8KFR - chains B and D of the 5 polymer chains in the assembly; structure by X-ray diffraction, 2.10 A resolution.

# Chain B
Molecule: Holliday junction resolvase MOC1, chloroplastic
Source organism: Zea mays
UniProt: B4FCI7 (B4FCI7_MAIZE); residue numbers follow UniProt; this construct covers 109-271
Amino-acid sequence (163 residues; each row starts with the number of its first residue):
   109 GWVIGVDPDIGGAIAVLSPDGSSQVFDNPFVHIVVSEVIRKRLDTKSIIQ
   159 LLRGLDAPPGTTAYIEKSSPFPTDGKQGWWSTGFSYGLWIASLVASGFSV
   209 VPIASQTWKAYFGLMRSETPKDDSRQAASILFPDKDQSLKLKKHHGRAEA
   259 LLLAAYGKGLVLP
Metal / ion sites: Ca2+: Asp-115, Asp-117, Glu-257 (shared with 1 residue of chain C)
What the authors report for this chain:
  - binding site for the 25-nt DNA strand (chain D): Glu-174
  - mutagenesis - H253K: abolished catalytic activity on HJ
  - mutagenesis - D115N, K229A, H253A, H253D: decreased catalytic activity
  - catalytic residues: Lys-229 (proposed by the authors, not directly observed)

# Chain D
Molecule: 25-nt DNA strand
Sequence (25 nucleotides; numbered 1 to 25; the number before each row is that of its first residue):
     1 ATCTGCAGGGTCTGGTTTCCAGACC

# Chain B / chain D interface
Residue-residue contacts (21):
  Val-143(B) / DT11(D)  phosphate contact
  Val-143(B) / DC12(D)  phosphate contact
  Ser-144(B) / DT11(D)  phosphate contact
  Ser-144(B) / DC12(D)  hydrogen bond to the phosphate
  Arg-148(B) / DT11(D)  salt bridge to the phosphate
  Thr-181(B) / DG8(D)  base contact
  Asp-182(B) / DG8(D)  hydrogen bond to the base
  Gly-183(B) / DG8(D)  hydrogen bond to the base
  Gly-183(B) / DG9(D)  phosphate contact
  Lys-184(B) / DG9(D)  hydrogen bond to the phosphate
  Lys-184(B) / DG10(D)  salt bridge to the phosphate
  Gln-185(B) / DG9(D)  hydrogen bond to the base
  Gln-185(B) / DG10(D)  hydrogen bond to the phosphate
  Gln-185(B) / DT11(D)  hydrogen bond to the phosphate
  Gly-186(B) / DG9(D)  hydrogen bond to the base
  Leu-249(B) / DT2(D)  phosphate contact
  Leu-249(B) / DC3(D)  phosphate contact
  Lys-250(B) / DC3(D)  hydrogen bond to the phosphate
  Lys-250(B) / DT4(D)  phosphate contact
  Lys-251(B) / DT2(D)  salt bridge to the phosphate
  Lys-251(B) / DC3(D)  hydrogen bond to the phosphate
Interface residues without a listed pair, chain B (14 interface residues in all): Val-142, Glu-145
Interface residues without a listed pair, chain D (10 interface residues in all): DA1, DC19

# Overview
The interface between chain B and chain D involves 14 residues on one side and 10 on the other; the contacts
include 10 hydrogen bonds and 3 salt bridges. Among the polar pairs are Asp-182(B)/DG8(D), Gly-183(B)/DG8(D)
and Gln-185(B)/DG9(D). From the paper: the catalytic residue Lys-229(B); D115N, K229A and H253A of chain B,
among others, reduce catalytic activity; 5 substitutions were tested in all.
Here chain B is Holliday junction resolvase MOC1, chloroplastic (Zea mays) and chain D is a 25-nt DNA strand.
Entry 8KFR (Crystal structure of ZmMOC1/nicked Holliday junction/Ca2+ complex) was determined by X-ray
diffraction (same publication as 8KFS, 8KFT, 8KFU, 8KFV and 8KFW).
